4BXQ - chain A; structure by X-ray diffraction, 1.90 A resolution.

[Chain A]
Protein: CPAP
Organism: Danio rerio
Notes: fragment: tcp-10 domain, residue 937-1124
Reference sequence: E7FCY1 (E7FCY1_DANRE); residue numbers follow UniProt; this construct covers 937-1124
Sequence (192 residues; each row starts with the number of its first residue):
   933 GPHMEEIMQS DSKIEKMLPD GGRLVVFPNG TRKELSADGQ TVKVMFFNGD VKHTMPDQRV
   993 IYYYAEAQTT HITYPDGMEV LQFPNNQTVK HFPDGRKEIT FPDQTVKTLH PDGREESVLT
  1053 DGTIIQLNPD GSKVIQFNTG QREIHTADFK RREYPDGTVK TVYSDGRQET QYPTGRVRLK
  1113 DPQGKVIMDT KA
Unresolved in the structure: 933-953
Sequence notes: expression tag (933-936); engineered mutation Val1021 (Glu in E7FCY1)
Reported in the primary citation:
  - disease-associated variants - E1021V: decreased binding to STIL

[In short]
The paper reports that E1021V reduces binding to STIL.
Chain A is CPAP (Danio rerio); the structure, Structure of the E1021V mutant of the TCP10 domain of Danio
rerio CPAP, was determined by X-ray diffraction together with 4BXP, 4BXR and 4BY2 from the same study.
